PDB entry 5BTU | X-ray diffraction, 2.50 A resolution | chains A and B

# Chain A (and B)
Name: PyrI4
From: Streptomyces rugosporus
Notes: chain B of this document is another copy of the same molecule, construct and numbering; everything in this record applies to it too
UniProtKB: K7QVW7 (K7QVW7_9ACTO); residues 11-184 here correspond to UniProt positions 1-174 (UniProt number = residue number - 10)
Chain sequence (184 residues; row label = number of the first residue in the row):
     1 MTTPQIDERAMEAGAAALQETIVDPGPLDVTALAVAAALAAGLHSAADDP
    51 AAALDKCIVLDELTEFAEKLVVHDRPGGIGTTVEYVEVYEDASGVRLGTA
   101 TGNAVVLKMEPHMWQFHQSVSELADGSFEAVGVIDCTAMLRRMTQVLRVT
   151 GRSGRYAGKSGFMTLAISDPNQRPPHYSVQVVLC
Not modelled in the structure: 1-22
Differences from the reference sequence: expression tag (1-10)
Modified / non-standard residues: Mse-1, Mse-11 (selenomethionine); Mse-109, Mse-113, Mse-139, Mse-143, Mse-163 (selenomethionine; parent Met)
Cystine bridges: Cys-57/Cys-184
Reported in the primary citation:
  - mutagenesis - E65A, E65A/Y85A/E87A/Q115A, E65A/Y85A/E87A, E65A/Y85A/E87A/Y177A, Y85A, Y85A/Q115A, E87A, Q115A, H117A, I134A, Y177A: decreased catalytic activity
  - mutagenesis - R9A, E20R, D74R: abolished catalytic activity
  - catalytic residues: Gln-115 (proposed by the authors, not directly observed)

# Chain A / chain B interface
Residue-residue contacts - 43 pairs, chain A then chain B:
  Asp-24(A) with His-112(B); Arg-141(B), salt bridge
  Gly-26(A) with Pro-111(B); His-112(B); Trp-114(B), hydrogen bond (backbone-side chain)
  Pro-27(A) with Lys-108(B); Pro-111(B); Trp-114(B)
  Leu-28(A) with Trp-114(B), hydrophobic
  Asp-29(A) with Lys-108(B), salt bridge
  Ala-32(A) with Leu-107(B)
  Ala-36(A) with Phe-116(B); Val-133(B), hydrophobic
  Leu-39(A) with Val-105(B), hydrophobic; Phe-116(B), hydrophobic
  Ala-40(A) with Phe-116(B)
  Ala-47(A) with Arg-75(B), hydrogen bond (backbone-side chain)
  Asp-48(A) with Arg-75(B), hydrogen bond (backbone-side chain)
  Arg-75(A) with Asp-48(B)
  Gly-80(A) with Ala-47(B)
  Val-105(A) with Leu-39(B), hydrophobic
  Leu-107(A) with Ala-32(B); Val-35(B), hydrophobic
  Lys-108(A) with Pro-27(B), hydrogen bond (side chain-backbone); Asp-29(B)
  Pro-111(A) with Pro-25(B)
  His-112(A) with Asp-24(B), salt bridge; Pro-25(B); Gly-26(B), hydrogen bond (side chain-backbone); Mse-143(B)
  Trp-114(A) with Gly-26(B), hydrogen bond (side chain-backbone); Pro-27(B); Leu-28(B), hydrophobic; Thr-144(B); Val-146(B), hydrophobic
  Phe-116(A) with Ala-36(B); Leu-39(B), hydrophobic; Ala-40(B)
  Mse-143(A) with His-112(B); Ala-138(B); Mse-143(B)
  Thr-144(A) with Trp-114(B)
  Arg-148(A) with Arg-148(B)
Also at the interface, not in a pair above, chain A (31 interface residues in all): Pro-25, Val-35, Val-131, Val-133, Asp-135, Ala-138, Val-146, Phe-162
Also at the interface, not in a pair above, chain B (32 interface residues in all): Gln-118, Val-131, Asp-135, Phe-162

# In short
31 residues of chain A face 32 of chain B across their interface, with 6 hydrogen bonds and 3 salt bridges.
Among the polar pairs are Asp-24(A)/Arg-141(B), Asp-29(A)/Lys-108(B) and His-112(A)/Asp-24(B). From the paper:
the catalytic residue Gln-115(A); E65A, E65A/Y85A/E87A/Q115A and E65A/Y85A/E87A of chain A, among others,
reduce catalytic activity; 14 substitutions were tested in all.
Chain A and chain B are both PyrI4 (Streptomyces rugosporus); the structure, The structure of Diels-Alderase
PyrI4 in the biosynthetic pathway of pyrroindomycins, was determined by X-ray diffraction (same publication as
5BU3).
